7W9V - chains D and I of the 11 polymer chains in the assembly; structure by electron microscopy, 3.95 A resolution.

Chain D:
Protein: Histone H2B type 1-J
Source organism: Homo sapiens
UniProt: P06899 (H2B1J_HUMAN); residues 0-125 here correspond to UniProt positions 1-126 (UniProt number = residue number + 1)
Chain sequence (129 residues; numbered -3 to 125; the number before each row is that of its first residue; numbers below 1 keep their minus sign (Gly-3 is residue -3)):
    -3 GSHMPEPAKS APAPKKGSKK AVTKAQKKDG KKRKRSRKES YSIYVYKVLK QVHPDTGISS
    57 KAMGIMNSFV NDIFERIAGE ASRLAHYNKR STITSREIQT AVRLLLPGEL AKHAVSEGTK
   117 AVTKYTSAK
Not modelled in the structure: -3 to 30
Construct notes: expression tag (-3 to -1)

Chain I:
Molecule: 145-nt DNA strand
Sequence (145 nucleotides; each row starts with the number of its first residue; numbers below 1 keep their minus sign (DA-72 is residue -72)):
   -72 ATCAGAATCC CGGTGCCGAG GCCGCTCAAT TGGTCGTAGA CAGCTCTAGC ACCGCTTAAA
   -12 CGCACGTACG CGCTGTCCCC CGCGTTTTAA CCGCCAAGGG GATTACTCCC TAGTCTCCAG
    48 GCACGTGTCA GATATATACA TCGAT

How chain D and chain I interact:
Pairs across the interface - 12 pairs, chain D then chain I:
  Ser32(D) with DT30(I), phosphate contact
  Arg33(D) with DC-46(I), hydrogen bond to the sugar
  Tyr42(D) with DG-53(I), hydrogen bond to the phosphate; DG-52(I), phosphate contact
  Gly53(D) with DG-53(I), phosphate contact
  Ile54(D) with DG-53(I), hydrogen bond to the phosphate
  Ser55(D) with DA-54(I), phosphate contact
  Ser56(D) with DA-54(I), hydrogen bond to the phosphate
  Arg86(D) with DG-34(I), phosphate contact
  Ser87(D) with DA-35(I), hydrogen bond to the phosphate; DG-34(I), hydrogen bond to the phosphate
  Thr88(D) with DG-34(I), hydrogen bond to the phosphate
Interface residues without a listed pair, chain I (9 interface residues in all): DT-47, DA-33

In short:
Chain D and chain I form an interface of 10 and 9 residues respectively; the contacts include 7 hydrogen
bonds. Among the polar pairs are Arg33(D)-DC-46(I), Tyr42(D)-DG-53(I) and Ile54(D)-DG-53(I).
Chain D is Histone H2B type 1-J (Homo sapiens) and chain I is a 145-nt DNA strand; the structure, Cryo-EM
structure of nucleosome in complex with p300 acetyltransferase catalytic core (complex I), was determined by
electron microscopy.
